PDB entry 1Y5K | X-ray diffraction, 2.20 A resolution | chains A and C of the 4 polymer chains in the assembly

Chain A (and C):
Name: Hemoglobin alpha chain
Organism: Homo sapiens
Notes: chain C of this document is another copy of the same molecule, construct and numbering; everything in this record applies to it too
Reference sequence: P69905 (HBA_HUMAN); residues 1-141 here = UniProt positions 1-141
Sequence (141 residues; row label = number of the first residue in the row):
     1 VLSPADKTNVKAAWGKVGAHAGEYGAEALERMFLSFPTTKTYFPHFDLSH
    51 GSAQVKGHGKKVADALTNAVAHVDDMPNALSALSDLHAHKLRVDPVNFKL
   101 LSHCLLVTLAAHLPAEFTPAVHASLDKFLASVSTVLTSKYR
Metal / ion sites: heme Fe near His87 (its only coordinating residue here)
Ligand contacts: heme (HEM): Met32, Thr39, Tyr42, Phe43, His45, Phe46, His58, Lys61, Val62, Ala65, Leu66, Leu83, Leu86, His87, Leu91, Val93, Asn97, Phe98, Leu101, Leu136
UniProt features mapped onto this chain:
  - site: Lys61 (Not glycated)
  - natural variant: Asp6 (A6D: In J-Toronto; this construct carries the variant), Ala13 (A13D: In J-Paris 1/J-Aljezur), Glu27 (A27E: In Shenyang; this construct carries the variant), Lys61 (K61N: In Zambia; deletion: In Clinic), Asp64 (A64D: In Pontoise; this construct carries the variant), Asp75 (D75A: In Lille; D75G: In Chapel Hill; D75N: In G-Pest), Ala111 (A111D: In Petah Tikva)

Interface between chain A and chain C:
Residue-residue contacts (4):
  Asp126(A) with Arg141(C), salt bridge
  Lys127(A) with Arg141(C), hydrogen bond (side chain-backbone)
  Arg141(A) with Asp126(C), salt bridge; Lys127(C), hydrogen bond (backbone-side chain)
Also at the interface, not in a pair above, chain A (6 interface residues in all): Val1, Ala130, Ser138
Also at the interface, not in a pair above, chain C (6 interface residues in all): Val1, Ala130, Ser138

Overview:
Chain A and chain C each contribute 6 residues to their interface, with 2 hydrogen bonds and 2 salt bridges.
Polar contacts include Asp126(A)-Arg141(C) and Lys127(A)-Arg141(C). Ligands of chain A: heme.
Both chains are Hemoglobin alpha chain (Homo sapiens). Entry 1Y5K (T-To-T(High) quaternary transitions in
human hemoglobin: betaD99A deoxy low-salt (10 test sets)) was determined by X-ray diffraction together with
1XXT, 1XY0, 1XZ5, 1XZ7, 1XZU, 1XZV and 45 further entries from the same study.
